5XXP - chains A and B of the 4 polymer chains in the assembly; structure by X-ray diffraction, 2.55 A resolution.

# Chain A (and B)
Protein: LysR-type regulatory protein
Source organism: Cupriavidus necator
Notes: chain B of this document is another copy of the same molecule, construct and numbering; everything in this record applies to it too
UniProtKB: Q9WXC7 (Q9WXC7_CUPNE); numbering as in UniProt (aligned over 1-87)
Sequence (101 residues; row label = number of the first residue in the row):
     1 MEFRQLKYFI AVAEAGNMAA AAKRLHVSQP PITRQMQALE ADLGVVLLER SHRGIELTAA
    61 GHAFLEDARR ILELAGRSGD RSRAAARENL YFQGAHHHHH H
Disordered / not traced: 88-101
Construct notes: expression tag (88-101)
Reported in the primary citation:
  - self-association interface (contacts with another copy of this molecule); pairs are residue here / residue on that copy: Phe-3/Phe-3
  - binding site for the 25-nt DNA strand: Asn-17, Ser-28, Pro-30, Thr-33, Arg-34, Arg-50, His-52
  - specificity-determining residues: Thr-33, Arg-34
  - mutagenesis - T33A: abolished binding to the 25-nt DNA strand
  - mutagenesis - T33S: decreased binding to the 25-nt DNA strand
  - mutagenesis - R4A, V27A, S28A, P30A, R34A: decreased binding to the 25-nt DNA strand (citing earlier work)
  - mutagenesis - Q29A: unchanged binding to the 25-nt DNA strand (citing earlier work)
  - contacts within the chain: Glu-40/Arg-50
  - mutagenesis - T33S: decreased signaling
  - mutagenesis - T33A: abolished signaling in response to cbnA promoter
  - mutagenesis - Q29A: unchanged binding to cbnA promoter (citing earlier work)

# Interface between chain A and chain B
Residue-residue contacts (33; chain A residue first):
  Met-1(A) with Phe-3(B); Ala-75(B)
  Glu-2(A) with Phe-3(B)
  Phe-3(A) with Met-1(B); Glu-2(B); Phe-3(B)
  Leu-43(A) with Arg-83(B), hydrogen bond (backbone-side chain)
  Val-45(A) with Ser-82(B); Ala-86(B), hydrophobic
  Leu-47(A) with Ser-82(B)
  Ala-59(A) with Ala-85(B)
  Ala-60(A) with Ser-82(B), hydrogen bond (backbone-side chain)
  Phe-64(A) with Ser-78(B); Ser-82(B)
  Asp-67(A) with Ser-78(B), hydrogen bond; Arg-81(B), salt bridge
  Arg-70(A) with Leu-74(B); Arg-81(B)
  Ile-71(A) with Leu-74(B), hydrophobic
  Leu-74(A) with Ile-71(B), hydrophobic; Leu-74(B), hydrophobic
  Ala-75(A) with Met-1(B); Ile-71(B), hydrophobic
  Ser-78(A) with Met-1(B); Phe-64(B); Asp-67(B); Ile-71(B)
  Arg-81(A) with Asp-67(B), salt bridge
  Ser-82(A) with Leu-43(B); Ala-60(B); Phe-64(B)
  Arg-83(A) with Leu-43(B), hydrogen bond (side chain-backbone)
  Ala-85(A) with Ala-59(B)
Also at the interface, not in a pair above, chain A (23 interface residues in all): Leu-6, Ala-63, Gly-79, Ala-86
Also at the interface, not in a pair above, chain B (21 interface residues in all): Val-45, Ala-63, Arg-70, Gly-79

# Overview
23 residues of chain A and 21 residues of chain B are in contact, with 4 hydrogen bonds and 2 salt bridges.
Among the polar pairs are Asp-67(A)/Arg-81(B), Leu-43(A)/Arg-83(B) and Ala-60(A)/Ser-82(B). From the paper: a
binding site for the 25-nt DNA strand at Asn-17(A), Ser-28(A) and Pro-30(A) among others; T33S, R4A and V27A
of chain A, among others, reduce binding to the 25-nt DNA strand; 8 substitutions were tested in all.
Chain A and chain B are both LysR-type regulatory protein (Cupriavidus necator); the structure, Crystal
structure of CbnR_DBD-DNA complex, was determined by X-ray diffraction.
